Entry 7K78 (electron microscopy, 3.10 A resolution); this record covers chains B and J of the 12 polymer chains in the assembly.

== Chain B ==
Molecule: Histone H4
Source organism: Saccharomyces cerevisiae (strain ATCC 204508 / S288c)
UniProtKB: P02309 (H4_YEAST); residues 1-103 here = UniProt positions 1-103
Sequence (103 residues; numbered 1 to 103; the number before each row is that of its first residue):
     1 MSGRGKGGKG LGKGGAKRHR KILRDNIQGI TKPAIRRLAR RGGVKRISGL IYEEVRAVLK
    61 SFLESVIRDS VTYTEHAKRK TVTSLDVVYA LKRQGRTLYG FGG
Not modelled in the structure: 1-24
UniProt features mapped onto this chain:
  - DNA-binding region: Lys17 to Lys21
  - modified residue: Lys6 (N6-acetyl-N6-methyllysine), Lys9 (N6-acetyllysine), Lys13 (N6-acetyl-N6-methyllysine), Lys17 (N6-acetyllysine), Lys32 (N6-succinyllysine), Arg56 (Omega-N-methylarginine), Ser61 (Phosphoserine), Ser65 (Phosphoserine), Lys78 (N6-succinyllysine), Lys80 (N6-acetyllysine), Lys92 (N6-glutaryllysine)
  - mutagenesis: Lys92 (K92E: Mimics glutarylation; delays in cell proliferation; increased sensitivity to DNA damaging agents; K92Q: Mimics acetylation; does not show increased sensitivity to DNA damaging agents ...)

== Chain J ==
Molecule: 136-nt DNA strand
Source organism: Saccharomyces cerevisiae
Sequence (136 nucleotides; row label = number of the first residue in the row):
   157 AGCTTACTAT TTCTTTTTTA ACTTTCGGAA ATCAAATACA CTAATATTTT AAATTTTATT
   217 TTTTAAAAAT AAACTACTTT TTATTTTTTA CTTTTTTTAA AAATATAATA AAATCAAATA
   277 TCATCATGTG ACCCGA
Not modelled in the structure: 157-163, 280-292

== How chain B and chain J interact ==
Residue-residue contacts (12):
  Arg36(B) - DA228(J)  salt bridge to the phosphate
  Arg40(B) - DA228(J)  salt bridge to the phosphate
  Arg46(B) - DA227(J)  sugar contact
  Arg46(B) - DA228(J)  phosphate contact
  Ile47(B) - DA227(J)  sugar contact
  Ile47(B) - DA228(J)  hydrogen bond to the phosphate
  Ser48(B) - DA227(J)  sugar contact
  Gly49(B) - DA227(J)  hydrogen bond to the phosphate
  Arg79(B) - DT248(J)  phosphate contact
  Lys80(B) - DC247(J)  phosphate contact
  Lys80(B) - DT248(J)  hydrogen bond to the phosphate
  Thr81(B) - DT248(J)  hydrogen bond to the phosphate
Also at the interface, not in a pair above, chain B (11 interface residues in all): Lys45, Tyr52

== Summary ==
Chain B and chain J form an interface of 11 and 4 residues respectively, with 4 hydrogen bonds and 2 salt
bridges. Polar pairs include Ile47(B)-DA228(J), Gly49(B)-DA227(J) and Lys80(B)-DT248(J). UniProt lists a
DNA-binding region and one mutagenesis site on chain B.
Chain B is Histone H4 (Saccharomyces cerevisiae (strain ATCC 204508 / S288c)) and chain J is a 136-nt DNA
strand (Saccharomyces cerevisiae); the structure, antibody and nucleosome complex, was determined by electron
microscopy (same publication as 7K79 and 7K7G).
